PDB entry 3RX6 | X-ray diffraction, 2.04 A resolution | chain A

[Chain A]
Name: Polarity suppression protein
From: Enterobacteria phage P4
UniProtKB: P05460 (VPSU_BPP4); residues 1-190 here = UniProt positions 1-190
Sequence (190 residues; each row starts with the number of its first residue):
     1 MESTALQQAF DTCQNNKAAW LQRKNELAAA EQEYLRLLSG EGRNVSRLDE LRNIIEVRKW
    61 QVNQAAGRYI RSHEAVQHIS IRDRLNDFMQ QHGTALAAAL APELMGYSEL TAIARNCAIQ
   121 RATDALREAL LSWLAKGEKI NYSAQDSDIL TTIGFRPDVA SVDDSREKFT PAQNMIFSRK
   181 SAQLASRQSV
Unresolved in the structure: 1-3
Metal / ion sites: Hg2+ near Cys13 (its only coordinating residue here)
What the authors report for this chain:
  - contacts within the chain: Phe10-Ile149 (hydrophobic contact), Phe10-Thr152 (hydrophobic contact), Phe10-Ile153 (hydrophobic contact), Asn16-Ser72 (hydrogen bond), Glu33-Arg47 (salt bridge), Glu33-Arg36 (salt bridge), Trp60-Phe177, Trp60-Phe169, Val76-Leu150, Val76-Ile153, Arg84-Asp146, Ser80-Asp146, Ile70-Pro157, Tyr69-Pro157, Lys24-Asp164, Trp20-Asp164, Trp60-Asn174 (hydrogen bond), Gln64-Asn174 (hydrogen bond), Ile54-Leu184, Arg58-Leu184, Glu50-Arg187
  - self-association interface (contacts with another copy of this molecule); pairs are residue here / residue on that copy: Gly93-Trp133, Thr123-Thr123
  - mutagenesis - V45F: unchanged binding to capsid (citing earlier work)

[In short]
From the paper: V45F leaves binding to capsid unchanged; a self-association interface involving Gly93, Thr123
and Trp133.
Chain A is Polarity suppression protein (Enterobacteria phage P4); the structure, Crystal structure of
Polarity Suppression protein from Enterobacteria phage P4, was determined by X-ray diffraction.
